PDB entry 9E9J | X-ray diffraction, 2.15 A resolution | chains A and D of the 4 polymer chains in the assembly

Chain A (and D):
Protein: L-allo-threonine aldolase
Source organism: Thermotoga maritima
Notes: chain D of this document is another copy of the same molecule, construct and numbering; everything in this record applies to it too
Reference sequence: Q9X266 (Q9X266_THEMA); residue numbers follow UniProt; this construct covers 1-339
Amino-acid sequence (349 residues; numbered 1 to 349; the number before each row is that of its first residue):
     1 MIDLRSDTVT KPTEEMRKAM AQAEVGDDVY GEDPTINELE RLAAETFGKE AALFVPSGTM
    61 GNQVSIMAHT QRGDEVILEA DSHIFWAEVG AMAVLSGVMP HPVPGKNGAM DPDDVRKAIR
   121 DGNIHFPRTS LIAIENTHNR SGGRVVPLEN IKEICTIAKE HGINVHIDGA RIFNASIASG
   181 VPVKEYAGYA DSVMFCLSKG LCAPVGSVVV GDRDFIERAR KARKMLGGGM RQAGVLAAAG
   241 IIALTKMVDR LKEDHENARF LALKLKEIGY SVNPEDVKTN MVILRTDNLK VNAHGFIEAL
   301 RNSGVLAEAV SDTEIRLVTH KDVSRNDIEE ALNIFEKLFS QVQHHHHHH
Not modelled in the structure: 344-349 (chain D: 345-349)
Sequence notes: engineered mutation A87 (Tyr in Q9X266), D121 (Pro in Q9X266), G122 (Arg in Q9X266), E308 (Asn in Q9X266); expression tag (340-349)
Modified residues: K199 ((2S)-2-amino-6-[[3-hydroxy-2-methyl-5-(phosphonooxymethyl)pyridin-4-yl]methylideneamino]hexanoic acid; LLP)
Bound ions: Ca2+ site 1: T8, T10, S198, A203 (shared with 1 residue of chain B); Ca2+ site 2: Q232 (shared with 4 residues of chain B)
Reported in the primary citation:
  - contacts within the chain: E308-R316 (hydrogen bond)
  - mutagenesis - Y87A/N308E, Y87A/P121D/R122G/N308E: increased catalytic activity
  - mutagenesis - Y87A/P121D/R122G/N308E/R316A: increased catalytic activity on benzylamine

Chain A / chain D interface:
Residue-residue contacts - 25 pairs, chain A then chain D:
  V29(A) - H125(D)
  M67(A) - R72(D)  hydrogen bond (backbone-side chain)
  T70(A) - R72(D)  hydrogen bond
  Q71(A) - Q71(D)
  Q71(A) - R72(D)
  R72(A) - M67(D)  hydrogen bond (side chain-backbone)
  R72(A) - T70(D)  hydrogen bond
  R72(A) - Q71(D)
  R72(A) - R72(D)
  R72(A) - L95(D)
  R72(A) - S96(D)  hydrogen bond (side chain-backbone)
  S96(A) - R72(D)  hydrogen bond (backbone-side chain)
  N123(A) - K221(D)  hydrogen bond (backbone-side chain)
  I124(A) - R220(D)
  I124(A) - K221(D)
  I124(A) - K224(D)
  H125(A) - V29(D)
  H125(A) - K224(D)  hydrogen bond
  F126(A) - K221(D)  hydrogen bond (backbone-side chain)
  R220(A) - I124(D)
  K221(A) - N123(D)  hydrogen bond (side chain-backbone)
  K221(A) - I124(D)  hydrogen bond (side chain-backbone)
  K221(A) - F126(D)  hydrogen bond (side chain-backbone)
  K224(A) - I124(D)
  K224(A) - H125(D)  hydrogen bond
Other interface residues (no listed pair), chain A (16 interface residues in all): G73, L95, V98
Other interface residues (no listed pair), chain D (16 interface residues in all): V98, M225

In short:
Chain A and chain D each contribute 16 residues to their interface; the contacts include 13 hydrogen bonds.
Polar contacts include M67(A)-R72(D), T70(A)-R72(D) and R72(A)-S96(D). T8(A), T10(A), S198(A) and A203(A) form
the Ca2+ site 1. From the paper: Y87A/N308E and Y87A/P121D/R122G/N308E of chain A increase catalytic activity;
contacts within the chain involving R316(A) and E308(A).
Both chains are L-allo-threonine aldolase (Thermotoga maritima). Entry 9E9J (L-allo-threonine aldolase from
Thermotoga maritima, N308E-Y87A-R122G-P121D Mutant) was determined by X-ray diffraction, deposited together
with 9E97.
